Entry 9BOQ (electron microscopy, 3.33 A resolution); this record covers chains B and C of the 12 polymer chains in the assembly.

# Chain B (and C)
Protein: Transitional endoplasmic reticulum ATPase
Source organism: Homo sapiens
Notes: EC 3.6.4.6; chain C of this document is another copy of the same molecule, construct and numbering; everything in this record applies to it too
Reference sequence: P55072 (TERA_HUMAN); numbering as in UniProt (aligned over 1-806)
Chain sequence (806 residues; numbered 1 to 806; the number before each row is that of its first residue):
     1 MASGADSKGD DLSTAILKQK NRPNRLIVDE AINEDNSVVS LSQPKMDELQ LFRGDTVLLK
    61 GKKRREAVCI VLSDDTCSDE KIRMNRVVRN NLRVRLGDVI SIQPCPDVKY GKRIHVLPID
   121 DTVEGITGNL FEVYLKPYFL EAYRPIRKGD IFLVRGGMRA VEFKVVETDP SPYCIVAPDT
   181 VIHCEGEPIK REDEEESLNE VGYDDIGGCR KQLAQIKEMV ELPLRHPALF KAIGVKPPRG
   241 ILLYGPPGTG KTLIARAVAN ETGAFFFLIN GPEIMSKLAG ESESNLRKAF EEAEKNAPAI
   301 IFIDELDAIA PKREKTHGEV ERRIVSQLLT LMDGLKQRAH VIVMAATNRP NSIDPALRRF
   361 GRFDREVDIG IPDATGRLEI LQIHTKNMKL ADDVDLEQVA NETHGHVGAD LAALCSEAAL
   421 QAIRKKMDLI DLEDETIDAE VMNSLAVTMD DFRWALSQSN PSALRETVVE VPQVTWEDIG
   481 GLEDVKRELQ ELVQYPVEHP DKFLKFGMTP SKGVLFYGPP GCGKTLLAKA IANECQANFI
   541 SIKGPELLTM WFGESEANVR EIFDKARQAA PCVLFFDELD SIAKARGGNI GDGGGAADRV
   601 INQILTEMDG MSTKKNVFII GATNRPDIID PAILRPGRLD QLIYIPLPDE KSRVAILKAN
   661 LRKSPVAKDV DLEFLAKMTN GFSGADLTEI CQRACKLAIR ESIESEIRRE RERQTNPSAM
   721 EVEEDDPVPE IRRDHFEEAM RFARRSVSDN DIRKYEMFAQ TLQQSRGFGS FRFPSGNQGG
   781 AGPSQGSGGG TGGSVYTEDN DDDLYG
Not modelled in the structure: 1-21, 589-593, 714-726, 776-806
Residues lining bound ligands:
  - ADP (adenosine-5'-diphosphate), molecule 1: Asp205, Ile206, Gly207, Gly208, Cys209, Pro247, Gly248, Thr249, Gly250, Lys251, Thr252, Leu253, Asp304, Ile380, His384, Gly408, Ala409, Ala412
  - ADP, molecule 2: Asp478, Ile479, Gly480, Leu482, Pro519, Pro520, Gly521, Cys522, Gly523, Lys524, Thr525, Leu526, Ile656, Ala659, Asn660, Gly684, Ala685, Thr688
  - XKM (3-(2,6-difluoro-4-{[(4P)-5-{[(2S)-hexan-2-yl]sulfanyl}-4-(pyridin-3-yl)-4H-1,2,4-triazol-3-yl]methoxy}phenyl)prop-2-yn-1-yl (1-methylpiperidin-4-yl)carbamate), molecule 1: Gln398, Glu402, Lys663, Gln692
  - XKM, molecule 2: Leu492, Val493, Pro496, Val497, Pro500, Phe503, Leu504, Gly507, Met508, Thr509, Pro510, Ser511, Lys512, Cys535, Ala537, Pro571, Cys572, Val573, Lys615, Asn616, Val617, Phe618
Swiss-Prot annotation at these positions:
  - region: Thr797 to Gly806 (Interaction with UBXN6)
  - motif: Asp802 to Gly806 (PIM motif)
  - binding site (ATP): Pro247 to Leu253, Asn348, His384, Gly521 to Leu526
  - modified residue: Ala2 (N-acetylalanine), Ser3 (Phosphoserine), Ser7 (Phosphoserine), Ser13 (Phosphoserine), Ser37 (Phosphoserine), Lys315 (N6,N6,N6-trimethyllysine), Thr436 (Phosphothreonine), Ser462 (Phosphoserine), Lys502 (N6-acetyllysine), Lys505 (N6-acetyllysine), Lys668 (N6-acetyllysine), Ser702 (Phosphoserine), Lys754 (N6-acetyllysine), Ser770 (Phosphoserine), Ser775 (Phosphoserine), Ser787 (Phosphoserine), Tyr805 (Phosphotyrosine)
  - cross-link (Glycyl lysine isopeptide (Lys-Gly)): Lys8 (interchain with G-Cter in SUMO2), Lys18 (interchain with G-Cter in SUMO2)
  - natural variant: Arg95 (R95G: In IBMPFD1), Gly97 (G97E: In CMT2Y), Ile126 (I126F: In IBMPFD1; uncertain significance), Arg155 (R155C: In IBMPFD1; R155H: In FTDALS6 and IBMPFD1; R155L: In IBMPFD1; R155P: In IBMPFD1; R155S: In IBMPFD1), Arg159 (R159G: In FTDALS6; R159H: In IBMPFD1), Ala160 (A160T: In IBMPFD1; uncertain significance), Glu185 (E185K: In CMT2Y), Arg191 (R191Q: In FTDALS6 and IBMPFD1), Leu198 (L198W: In IBMPFD1), Ala232 (A232E: In IBMPFD1), Ile254 (I254F: In IBMPFD1; uncertain significance), Ile369 (I369T: In IBMPFD1; uncertain significance), 2 further natural variant entries in UniProt
  - mutagenesis: Phe52 to Asp55 (Abolishes interaction with NPLOC4; when associated with A-110), Arg53 (R53A: Minor effect on affinity for ATP and ADP), Arg86 (R86A: Strongly increased affinity for ATP. Strongly reduced affinity for ADP), Tyr110 (Y110A: Abolishes interaction with NPLOC4; when associated with 52-A--A-55), Arg113 to His115 (Severely reduced binding to DERL1), Phe131 (F131R: Severely reduced binding to DERL1), Leu140 (L140D: Severely reduced binding to DERL1), Asp179 (D179R: No effect on binding to DERL1), His183 (H183W: Severely reduced binding to DERL1), Lys251 (K251Q: Impairs ERAD degradation of HMGCR and does not inhibit interaction with RHBDD1; when associated with Q-524), Glu305 (E305Q: Defect in ubiquitin-dependent protein degradation by the proteasome; when associated with Q-578), Lys312 (K312A: Does not affect methylation by VCPKMT), 8 further mutagenesis entries in UniProt
Reported in the primary citation:
  - mutagenesis - P510S, K512N, N616F, F618S (31 fold): decreased binding to XKM

# Chain B / chain C interface
Contacting residue pairs (136):
  Glu80(B) - Asp428(C)
  Glu80(B) - Asp431(C)
  Lys81(B) - Asp428(C)  salt bridge
  Val99(B) - Asp431(C)
  Val99(B) - Leu432(C)
  Glu218(B) - Arg424(C)  hydrogen bond (backbone-side chain)
  Glu218(B) - Trp454(C)
  Met219(B) - Gln458(C)
  Leu222(B) - Leu420(C)  hydrophobic
  Leu222(B) - Ile423(C)  hydrophobic
  Leu222(B) - Met427(C)  hydrophobic
  His226(B) - Met427(C)
  Ala228(B) - Asp434(C)
  Ala228(B) - Glu435(C)
  Leu229(B) - Ile423(C)  hydrophobic
  Leu229(B) - Met427(C)  hydrophobic
  Leu229(B) - Glu433(C)
  Phe230(B) - Leu420(C)  hydrophobic
  Ala232(B) - Gly125(C)
  Ala232(B) - Ile126(C)
  Ala232(B) - Arg159(C)  hydrogen bond (backbone-side chain)
  Ala232(B) - Thr436(C)
  Ile233(B) - Ile126(C)  hydrophobic
  Ile233(B) - Met158(C)  hydrophobic
  Ile233(B) - Met442(C)  hydrophobic
  Gly234(B) - Met158(C)
  Gly234(B) - Arg159(C)
  Val235(B) - Met158(C)  hydrophobic
  Val235(B) - Ser416(C)
  Val235(B) - Leu420(C)  hydrophobic
  Lys236(B) - Ala412(C)
  Lys236(B) - Ser416(C)
  Arg313(B) - Glu305(C)  salt bridge
  Arg313(B) - Ala308(C)
  Glu314(B) - Lys315(C)
  His317(B) - His317(C)  hydrogen bond
  Glu319(B) - Met275(C)
  Glu319(B) - Val320(C)
  Glu319(B) - Glu321(C)  hydrogen bond (side chain-backbone)
  Glu319(B) - Ile324(C)
  Arg322(B) - Glu321(C)  salt bridge
  Arg323(B) - Met275(C)
  Arg323(B) - Ser276(C)
  Ser326(B) - Pro272(C)
  Ser326(B) - Met275(C)
  Ser326(B) - Ser276(C)
  Gln327(B) - Ser276(C)
  Thr330(B) - Asn270(C)
  Thr330(B) - Pro272(C)
  Thr330(B) - Glu273(C)  hydrogen bond
  Asp333(B) - Asn270(C)
  Arg359(B) - Thr252(C)
  Arg359(B) - Asp304(C)  salt bridge
  Phe360(B) - Ala409(C)
  Phe360(B) - Ala413(C)  hydrophobic
  Arg365(B) - Glu417(C)  salt bridge
  Glu366(B) - Asn460(C)  hydrogen bond
  Glu491(B) - Arg700(C)  salt bridge
  Tyr495(B) - Ile703(C)  hydrophobic
  Tyr495(B) - Glu704(C)  hydrogen bond
  Tyr495(B) - Ile707(C)
  His499(B) - Ile703(C)
  His499(B) - Ile707(C)
  Lys502(B) - Ile699(C)
  Lys502(B) - Ser702(C)
  Lys502(B) - Ile703(C)
  Lys502(B) - Glu706(C)  salt bridge
  Phe503(B) - Ile699(C)  hydrophobic
  Leu504(B) - Gln398(C)
  Lys505(B) - Pro665(C)
  Lys505(B) - Pro729(C)  hydrogen bond (side chain-backbone)
  Phe506(B) - Ser664(C)  hydrogen bond (backbone-side chain)
  Phe506(B) - Pro665(C)
  Phe506(B) - Cys695(C)
  Phe506(B) - Ala698(C)  hydrophobic
  Phe506(B) - Ile699(C)  hydrophobic
  Phe506(B) - Ile731(C)  hydrophobic
  Gly507(B) - Ser664(C)
  Met508(B) - Gln692(C)
  Met508(B) - Cys695(C)  hydrophobic
  Met508(B) - Lys696(C)  hydrogen bond (side chain-backbone)
  Arg560(B) - Arg465(C)
  Asp564(B) - Arg465(C)  salt bridge
  Arg567(B) - Pro461(C)
  Arg567(B) - Leu464(C)
  Arg567(B) - Arg465(C)
  Gly594(B) - Lys584(C)
  Gly594(B) - Ala585(C)
  Gly594(B) - Gly587(C)
  Gly595(B) - Lys584(C)
  Ala597(B) - Leu548(C)  hydrophobic
  Ala597(B) - Phe552(C)
  Asp598(B) - Phe552(C)
  Arg599(B) - Phe552(C)  hydrogen bond (side chain-backbone)
  Arg599(B) - Gly553(C)
  Asn602(B) - Pro545(C)  hydrogen bond (side chain-backbone)
  Asn602(B) - Leu548(C)
  Asn602(B) - Thr549(C)  hydrogen bond
  Gln603(B) - Thr549(C)
  Thr606(B) - Pro545(C)
  Thr606(B) - Thr549(C)
  Glu607(B) - Arg465(C)  salt bridge
  Gly610(B) - His404(C)
  Thr613(B) - Glu402(C)
  Thr613(B) - His404(C)
  Lys614(B) - Ser457(C)  hydrogen bond (side chain-backbone)
  Lys615(B) - Glu402(C)
  Asn616(B) - Ser457(C)
  Arg635(B) - Glu578(C)  salt bridge
  Pro636(B) - Glu689(C)
  Arg638(B) - Pro545(C)
  Leu762(B) - Arg744(C)
  Gln764(B) - Phe742(C)
  Gln764(B) - Ala743(C)
  Gln764(B) - Arg744(C)
  Ser765(B) - Arg741(C)
  Arg766(B) - Ala743(C)
  Arg766(B) - Arg745(C)  hydrogen bond (side chain-backbone)
  Arg766(B) - Ser748(C)
  Phe768(B) - Met678(C)
  Phe768(B) - Phe682(C)  hydrophobic
  Phe768(B) - Met740(C)
  Phe768(B) - Ala743(C)  hydrophobic
  Phe768(B) - Arg745(C)
  Phe771(B) - Phe674(C)  hydrophobic
  Phe771(B) - Leu675(C)  hydrophobic
  Phe771(B) - Met678(C)  hydrophobic
  Phe771(B) - Glu737(C)
  Phe771(B) - Met740(C)  hydrophobic
  Arg772(B) - Glu737(C)  salt bridge
  Phe773(B) - Asp671(C)
  Phe773(B) - Leu675(C)  hydrophobic
  Phe773(B) - Arg733(C)
  Phe773(B) - Glu737(C)  hydrogen bond (backbone-side chain)
  Pro774(B) - Phe674(C)
  Pro774(B) - Arg733(C)  hydrogen bond (backbone-side chain)
Other interface residues (no listed pair), chain B (87 interface residues in all): Arg25, Ile27, Gln215, Lys231, Pro238, Thr316, Leu329, Asp364, Leu492, Thr509, Glu556, Gln568, Ala596, Asp609, Gln641, Thr761, Gln763, Gly769, Ser770
Other interface residues (no listed pair), chain C (102 interface residues in all): Glu124, Gly157, Pro247, Lys277, Asp307, Gly318, Asp395, Ile437, Lys543, Gly544, Glu546, Arg586, Thr679, Asn680, Val728, Glu730, Asp734, Phe736

# Overview
The interface between chain B and chain C involves 87 residues on one side and 102 on the other; the contacts
include 17 hydrogen bonds and 11 salt bridges. Among the polar pairs are Lys81(B)-Asp428(C),
Arg313(B)-Glu305(C) and Arg322(B)-Glu321(C). From the paper: P510S, K512N and N616F of chain B, among others,
reduce binding to XKM.
Both chains are Transitional endoplasmic reticulum ATPase (Homo sapiens). Entry 9BOQ (Human p97/VCP structure
with a triazole inhibitor (NSC799462/dodecamer)) was determined by electron microscopy, deposited together
with 8UV2, 8UVO, 8UVP and 8UVQ.
